Entry 2Q9I (X-ray diffraction, 2.80 A resolution); this record covers chains A and B of the 5 polymer chains in the assembly.

# Chain A
Protein: Fibrinogen alpha chain
From: Homo sapiens
UniProtKB: P02671 (FIBA_HUMAN); residues 111-197 here correspond to UniProt positions 130-216 (UniProt number = residue number + 19)
Chain sequence (87 residues; each row starts with the number of its first residue):
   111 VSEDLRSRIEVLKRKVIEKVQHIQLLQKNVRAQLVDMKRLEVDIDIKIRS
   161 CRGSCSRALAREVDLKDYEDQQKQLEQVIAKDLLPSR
Not modelled in the structure: 111-125, 193-197

# Chain B
Protein: Fibrinogen beta chain
From: Homo sapiens
UniProtKB: P02675 (FIBB_HUMAN); residues 134-461 here correspond to UniProt positions 164-491 (UniProt number = residue number + 30)
Chain sequence (328 residues; row label = number of the first residue in the row):
   134 DNENVVNEYSSELEKHQLYIDETVNSNIPTNLRVLRSILENLRSKIQKLE
   184 SDVSAQMEYCRTPCTVSCNIPVVSGKECEEIIRKGGETSEMYLIQPDSSV
   234 KPYRVYCDMNTENGGWTVIQNRQDGSVDFGRKWDPYKQGFGNVATNTDGK
   284 NYCGLPGEYWLGNDKISQLTRMGPTELLIEMEDWKGDKVKAHYGGFTVQN
   334 EANKYQISVNKYRGTAGNALMDGASQLMGENRTMTIHNGMFFSTYDRDND
   384 GWLTSDPRKQCSKEDGGGWWYNRCHAANPNGRYYWGGQYTWDMAKHGTDD
   434 GVVWMNWKGSWYSMRKMSMKIRPFFPQQ
Not modelled in the structure: 134-156, 460-461
Disulfide bonds: C201-C286, C211-C240, C394-C407
Covalently attached groups: N-acetylglucosamine (NAG) linked to N364
Ion coordination: Ca2+ site 1 near G263 (its only coordinating residue here); Ca2+ site 2: D381, D383, W385
UniProt features mapped onto this chain:
  - glycosylation: N364 (N-linked (GlcNAc...) asparagine)

# Chain A / chain B interface
Contacting residue pairs - 77 pairs, chain A then chain B:
  L136(A) - L168(B)  hydrophobic
  Q137(A) - L165(B)
  Q137(A) - L168(B)
  V140(A) - L168(B)  hydrophobic
  V140(A) - L172(B)  hydrophobic
  Q143(A) - L175(B)
  L144(A) - L175(B)  hydrophobic
  V145(A) - D425(B)
  M147(A) - L175(B)
  M147(A) - K178(B)
  M147(A) - I179(B)  hydrophobic
  K148(A) - D425(B)  salt bridge
  K148(A) - M426(B)
  R149(A) - W424(B)  hydrogen bond (side chain-backbone)
  R149(A) - D425(B)
  R149(A) - M426(B)
  R149(A) - A427(B)  hydrogen bond (side chain-backbone)
  R149(A) - K428(B)
  R149(A) - G430(B)
  E151(A) - K178(B)
  E151(A) - L182(B)
  V152(A) - M426(B)
  D153(A) - R415(B)  salt bridge
  D153(A) - K428(B)  salt bridge
  I154(A) - L182(B)  hydrophobic
  I156(A) - R415(B)
  K157(A) - R415(B)
  K157(A) - K428(B)
  I158(A) - D185(B)
  I158(A) - Q189(B)
  R159(A) - D257(B)
  R159(A) - G258(B)
  R159(A) - S259(B)
  R159(A) - Y416(B)
  R159(A) - W418(B)
  S160(A) - G258(B)  hydrogen bond (backbone-backbone)
  S160(A) - S259(B)
  S160(A) - D261(B)
  C161(A) - Q189(B)
  G163(A) - C197(B)
  G163(A) - S259(B)  hydrogen bond (backbone-backbone)
  G163(A) - N275(B)  hydrogen bond (backbone-side chain)
  S164(A) - P196(B)
  S164(A) - C197(B)  hydrogen bond (backbone-side chain)
  C165(A) - Y192(B)
  C165(A) - C193(B)  disulfide
  C165(A) - T195(B)
  C165(A) - P196(B)
  C165(A) - C197(B)  hydrogen bond (backbone-backbone)
  S166(A) - Y192(B)  hydrogen bond (side chain-backbone)
  S166(A) - T195(B)  hydrogen bond (backbone-backbone)
  S166(A) - P196(B)
  S166(A) - C197(B)
  R167(A) - Q189(B)
  R167(A) - Y192(B)  hydrogen bond
  A168(A) - Q189(B)
  L169(A) - D185(B)
  L169(A) - Q189(B)
  L169(A) - Y192(B)  hydrophobic
  R171(A) - L182(B)
  R171(A) - D185(B)  salt bridge
  D174(A) - K178(B)
  L175(A) - M426(B)  hydrophobic
  D177(A) - N174(B)
  D177(A) - K178(B)  salt bridge
  Y178(A) - L175(B)  hydrophobic
  Y178(A) - K178(B)
  Q181(A) - I171(B)
  Q181(A) - N174(B)  hydrogen bond
  Q184(A) - V167(B)
  Q184(A) - I171(B)
  L185(A) - L168(B)  hydrophobic
  V188(A) - L165(B)  hydrophobic
  V188(A) - V167(B)  hydrophobic
  K191(A) - I161(B)
  K191(A) - N164(B)  hydrogen bond
  K191(A) - L165(B)
Other interface residues (no listed pair), chain A (40 interface residues in all): I133, L150, R162, Q182
Other interface residues (no listed pair), chain B (37 interface residues in all): K181, V186, V260, Y417
Disulfides between the chains: C165(A)-C193(B)

# Summary
The interface between chain A and chain B involves 40 residues on one side and 37 on the other; the contacts
include 1 disulfide bond, 12 hydrogen bonds and 5 salt bridges. Polar contacts include K148(A)-D425(B),
D153(A)-R415(B) and D153(A)-K428(B). Covalently linked N-acetylglucosamine: at N364(B).
Chain A is Fibrinogen alpha chain and chain B is Fibrinogen beta chain, both from Homo sapiens; the structure,
Crystal Structure of D-Dimer from Human Fibrin Complexed with Met-His-Arg-Pro-Tyr-amide, was determined by
X-ray diffraction, deposited together with 2Z4E.
